Entry 8CUL (X-ray diffraction, 2.01 A resolution); this record covers chain A.

== Chain A ==
Name: Beta-lactamase
Organism: Acinetobacter baumannii
Notes: EC 3.5.2.6
UniProt: Q8RLA6 (Q8RLA6_ACIBA); residue numbers follow UniProt; this construct covers 32-275
Amino-acid sequence (245 residues; row label = number of the first residue in the row):
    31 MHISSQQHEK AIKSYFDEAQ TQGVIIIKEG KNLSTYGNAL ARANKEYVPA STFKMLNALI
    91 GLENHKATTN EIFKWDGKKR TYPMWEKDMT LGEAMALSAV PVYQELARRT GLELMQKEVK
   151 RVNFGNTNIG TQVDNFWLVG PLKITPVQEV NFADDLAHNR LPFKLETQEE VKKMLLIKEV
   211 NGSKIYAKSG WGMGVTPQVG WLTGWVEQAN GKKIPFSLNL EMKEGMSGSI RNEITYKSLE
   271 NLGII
Unresolved in the structure: 31
Sequence notes: expression tag (31)
Modified positions: Lys-84 (lysine nz-carboxylic acid; KCX)
Covalent attachments: 3-({[(dihydroxyboranyl)methyl]sulfamoyl}methyl)benzoic acid (0N3) linked to Ser-81
Residues lining bound ligands: 0N3 (3-({[(dihydroxyboranyl)methyl]sulfamoyl}methyl)benzoic acid): Ala-80, Lys-84, Tyr-112, Met-114, Trp-115, Leu-127, Ser-128, Val-130, Lys-218, Ser-219, Gly-220, Trp-221, Gly-222, Met-223, Arg-261
What the authors report for this chain:
  - binding site for 0N3: Ser-81, Tyr-112, Met-114, Ser-128, Ser-219, Trp-221, Met-223, Arg-261
  - catalytic residues: Ser-81

== Overview ==
Compound 0N3 is covalently linked to Ser-81. The paper reports the catalytic residue Ser-81; a binding site
for 0N3 at Ser-81, Tyr-112 and Met-114 among others.
Chain A is Beta-lactamase (Acinetobacter baumannii); the structure, Xray ray crystal structure of OXA-24/40 in
complex with CR167, was determined by X-ray diffraction (same publication as 8CUM, 8CUO, 8CUP and 8CUQ).
